6CNL - chains C and D of the 24 polymer chains in the assembly; structure by X-ray diffraction, 2.60 A resolution.

== Chain C (and D) ==
Protein: Serine/threonine-protein phosphatase PGAM5, mitochondrial
From: Homo sapiens
Notes: EC 3.1.3.16; chain D of this document is another copy of the same molecule, construct and numbering; everything in this record applies to it too
UniProt: Q96HS1 (PGAM5_HUMAN); residues 90-289 here = UniProt positions 90-289
Chain sequence (223 residues; numbered 67 to 289; the number before each row is that of its first residue):
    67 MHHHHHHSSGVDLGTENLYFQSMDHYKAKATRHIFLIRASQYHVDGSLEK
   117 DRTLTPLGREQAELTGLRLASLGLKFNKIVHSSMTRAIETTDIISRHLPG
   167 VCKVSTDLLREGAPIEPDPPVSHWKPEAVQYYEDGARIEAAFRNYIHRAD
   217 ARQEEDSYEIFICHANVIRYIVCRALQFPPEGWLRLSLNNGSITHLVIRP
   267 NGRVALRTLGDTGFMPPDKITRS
Unresolved in the structure: 67-93, 111-117 (chain D: 67-90, 110-117)
Differences from the reference sequence: initiating methionine (67); expression tag (68-89); engineered mutation Ala105 (His in Q96HS1)
Metal / ion sites: Mg2+ site 1: Ala96, Ile264; Mg2+ site 2 near Ala241 (its only coordinating residue here)
UniProt features mapped onto this chain:
  - modified residue (N6-acetyllysine): Lys116, Lys144, Lys191
From the paper describing this entry:
  - mutagenesis - F244E: abolished catalytic activity
  - mutagenesis - Y198E: decreased catalytic activity
  - mutagenesis - R288E: unchanged catalytic activity
  - mutagenesis - R288E: abolished localization
  - mutagenesis - H105A: abolished catalytic activity on ASK1 substrate peptide

== Chain C / chain D interface ==
Contacting residue pairs (64; chain C residue first):
  Arg134(C) - Thr278(D)  hydrogen bond (side chain-backbone)
  Arg134(C) - Gly279(D)  hydrogen bond (side chain-backbone)
  Arg134(C) - Met281(D)  hydrogen bond (side chain-backbone)
  Arg134(C) - Pro283(D)
  Arg134(C) - Ile286(D)
  Ser137(C) - Pro283(D)
  Leu138(C) - Pro283(D)  hydrophobic
  Pro185(C) - Arg269(D)
  Pro186(C) - Arg269(D)  hydrogen bond (backbone-side chain)
  Val187(C) - Arg269(D)
  Leu242(C) - Arg251(D)  hydrogen bond (backbone-side chain)
  Leu242(C) - Leu252(D)  hydrophobic
  Gln243(C) - Arg251(D)
  Phe244(C) - Cys239(D)  hydrophobic
  Phe244(C) - Phe244(D)  hydrophobic
  Phe244(C) - Pro245(D)  hydrophobic
  Phe244(C) - Gly248(D)
  Phe244(C) - Arg251(D)
  Pro245(C) - Phe244(D)  hydrophobic
  Pro245(C) - Pro245(D)
  Gly248(C) - Phe244(D)
  Arg251(C) - Leu242(D)  hydrogen bond (side chain-backbone)
  Arg251(C) - Gln243(D)
  Arg251(C) - Phe244(D)
  Arg251(C) - Val270(D)
  Arg251(C) - Ala271(D)
  Arg251(C) - Leu272(D)  hydrogen bond (backbone-backbone)
  Leu252(C) - Leu242(D)  hydrophobic
  Leu252(C) - Leu272(D)
  Ser253(C) - Leu272(D)  hydrogen bond (backbone-backbone)
  Ser253(C) - Arg273(D)
  Arg269(C) - Pro185(D)
  Arg269(C) - Pro186(D)  hydrogen bond (side chain-backbone)
  Val270(C) - Arg251(D)
  Ala271(C) - Arg251(D)
  Leu272(C) - Arg251(D)  hydrogen bond (backbone-backbone)
  Leu272(C) - Leu252(D)
  Leu272(C) - Ser253(D)  hydrogen bond (backbone-backbone)
  Arg273(C) - Ser253(D)
  Arg273(C) - Asn255(D)
  Arg273(C) - Arg288(D)
  Thr274(C) - Leu275(D)
  Thr274(C) - Gly276(D)  hydrogen bond (side chain-backbone)
  Leu275(C) - Leu272(D)  hydrophobic
  Leu275(C) - Thr274(D)  hydrogen bond (backbone-side chain)
  Leu275(C) - Leu275(D)  hydrogen bond (backbone-backbone)
  Gly276(C) - Thr274(D)  hydrogen bond (backbone-side chain)
  Asp277(C) - Thr274(D)
  Asp277(C) - Asp277(D)
  Asp277(C) - Thr278(D)  hydrogen bond (side chain-backbone)
  Asp277(C) - Gly279(D)  hydrogen bond (side chain-backbone)
  Thr278(C) - Arg134(D)  hydrogen bond (backbone-side chain)
  Thr278(C) - Asp277(D)
  Gly279(C) - Arg134(D)  hydrogen bond (backbone-side chain)
  Gly279(C) - Asp277(D)  hydrogen bond (backbone-side chain)
  Gly279(C) - Gly279(D)
  Gly279(C) - Phe280(D)  hydrogen bond (backbone-backbone)
  Phe280(C) - Gly279(D)
  Met281(C) - Arg134(D)  hydrogen bond (backbone-side chain)
  Pro283(C) - Arg134(D)
  Pro283(C) - Ser137(D)
  Pro283(C) - Leu138(D)  hydrophobic
  Ile286(C) - Arg134(D)
  Arg288(C) - Arg273(D)
Also at the interface, not in a pair above, chain C (31 interface residues in all): Cys239
Also at the interface, not in a pair above, chain D (33 interface residues in all): Val187, Pro282

== In short ==
31 residues of chain C face 33 of chain D across their interface, with 22 hydrogen bonds. Among the polar
pairs are Arg134(C)-Thr278(D), Arg134(C)-Gly279(D) and Arg134(C)-Met281(D). The paper reports that F244E of
chain C abolishes catalytic activity; Y198E of chain C reduces catalytic activity; 4 substitutions were tested
in all.
Both chains are Serine/threonine-protein phosphatase PGAM5, mitochondrial (Homo sapiens). Entry 6CNL (Crystal
Structure of H105A PGAM5 Dodecamer) was determined by X-ray diffraction (same publication as 6CNI).
